PDB entry 7D3L | electron microscopy, 3.68 A resolution | chains 1 and 4 of the 6 polymer chains in the assembly

[Chain 1]
Protein: O/tibet/99 VP1
From: Foot-and-mouth disease virus
Chain sequence (213 residues; numbered 1 to 213; the number before each row is that of its first residue):
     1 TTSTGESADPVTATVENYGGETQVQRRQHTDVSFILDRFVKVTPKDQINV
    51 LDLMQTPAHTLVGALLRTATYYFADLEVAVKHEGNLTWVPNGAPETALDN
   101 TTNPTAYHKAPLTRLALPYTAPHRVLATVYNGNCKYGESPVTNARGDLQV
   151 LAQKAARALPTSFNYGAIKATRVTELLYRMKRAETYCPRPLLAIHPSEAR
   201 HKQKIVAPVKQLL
Not modelled in the structure: 1, 133-156, 209-213
From the paper describing this entry:
  - mutagenesis - V50A, D52A, P94A, E95A, P160A: decreased growth
  - mutagenesis - L159A: increased growth

[Chain 4]
Protein: O/tibet/99 VP4
From: Foot-and-mouth disease virus
Chain sequence (85 residues; numbered 1 to 85; the number before each row is that of its first residue):
     1 GAGQSSPATGSQNQSGNTGSIINNYYMQQYQNSMDTQLGDNAISGGSNEG
    51 STDTTSTHTTNTQNNDWFSKLASSAFSGLFGALLA
Not modelled in the structure: 1-14, 40-65

[Interface between chain 1 and chain 4]
Pairs across the interface - 23 pairs, chain 1 then chain 4:
  Thr-2(1) with Gly-78(4); Phe-80(4)
  Thr-4(1) with Phe-76(4)
  Pro-10(1) with Leu-71(4), hydrophobic; Ser-74(4); Ala-75(4); Phe-76(4), hydrogen bond (backbone-backbone)
  Val-11(1) with Phe-76(4)
  Thr-12(1) with Phe-76(4)
  Thr-14(1) with Ser-77(4); Gly-78(4)
  Asp-37(1) with Gly-16(4); Asn-17(4), hydrogen bond (backbone-side chain)
  Arg-38(1) with Asn-17(4)
  Asp-75(1) with Asn-32(4); Ser-33(4), hydrogen bond
  Tyr-119(1) with Ser-33(4)
  Arg-179(1) with Asn-17(4)
  Lys-181(1) with Gln-31(4); Asn-32(4), hydrogen bond
  Arg-182(1) with Ser-33(4), hydrogen bond (side chain-backbone); Asp-35(4), salt bridge
  Pro-188(1) with Phe-68(4), hydrophobic
Interface residues without a listed pair, chain 1 (21 interface residues in all): Ser-3, Asn-17, Ser-33, Phe-34, Phe-73, Ala-116, Pro-118
Interface residues without a listed pair, chain 4 (15 interface residues in all): Leu-83

[In short]
21 residues of chain 1 face 15 of chain 4 across their interface; the contacts include 5 hydrogen bonds and 1
salt bridge. Polar pairs include Arg-182(1)/Asp-35(4), Asp-37(1)/Asn-17(4) and Asp-75(1)/Ser-33(4). The paper
reports that V50A, D52A and P94A of chain 1, among others, reduce growth; L159A of chain 1 increases growth; 6
substitutions were tested in all.
Here chain 1 is O/tibet/99 VP1 and chain 4 is O/tibet/99 VP4, both from Foot-and-mouth disease virus. Entry
7D3L (Foot and mouth disease virus O/tibet/99-bound the single chain fragmen antibody F145) was determined by
electron microscopy together with 7D3K, 7D3M and 7D3R from the same study.
